8TOX - chains B and F of the 12 polymer chains in the assembly; structure by electron microscopy, 2.30 A resolution.

# Chain B (and F)
Protein: Envelope glycoprotein gp41
Organism: Human immunodeficiency virus 1
Notes: chain F of this document is another copy of the same molecule, construct and numbering; everything in this record applies to it too
UniProtKB: Q2N0S6 (Q2N0S6_9HIV1); residues 512-664 here correspond to UniProt positions 509-661 (UniProt number = residue number - 3)
Amino-acid sequence (153 residues; row label = number of the first residue in the row):
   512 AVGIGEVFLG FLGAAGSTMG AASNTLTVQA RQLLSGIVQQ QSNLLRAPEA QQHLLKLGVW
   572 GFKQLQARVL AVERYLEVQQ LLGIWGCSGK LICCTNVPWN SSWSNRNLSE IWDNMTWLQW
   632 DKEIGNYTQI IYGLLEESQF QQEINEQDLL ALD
Not modelled in the structure: 550-563
Sequence notes: engineered mutation Glu517 (Ala514 in Q2N0S6), Asn535 (Met532 in Q2N0S6), Gln543 (Asn540 in Q2N0S6), Pro559 (Ile556 in Q2N0S6), Gly569 (Thr566 in Q2N0S6), Phe573 (Ile570 in Q2N0S6), Glu588 (Arg585 in Q2N0S6), Val589 (Asp586 in Q2N0S6), Cys605 (Thr602 in Q2N0S6), Gly636 (Ser633 in Q2N0S6), Phe651 (Asn648 in Q2N0S6), Ile655 (Lys652 in Q2N0S6)
Cystine bridges: Cys598-Cys604
Glycans and other covalent adducts: N-acetylglucosamine (NAG) linked to Asn611, Asn618, Asn637
From the paper describing this entry:
  - mutagenesis - A517E (17.66 kcal/mol): increased binding to antibody ACS202 Fab heavy chain
  - mutagenesis - G514S: increased binding to VRC34.01
  - mutagenesis - G514S: increased binding to DF1W-a.01

# Interface between chain B and chain F
Contacting residue pairs (37; chain B residue first):
  Ser534(B) - Phe651(F)
  Asn535(B) - Phe651(F)
  Thr538(B) - Ile595(F)
  Thr538(B) - Glu647(F)
  Ala541(B) - Gln591(F)  hydrogen bond (backbone-side chain)
  Arg542(B) - Gln591(F)
  Arg542(B) - Leu592(F)
  Arg542(B) - Glu647(F)  salt bridge
  Leu545(B) - Leu587(F)
  Leu545(B) - Glu588(F)
  Leu545(B) - Gln591(F)
  Ser546(B) - Glu588(F)  hydrogen bond
  Leu565(B) - Gln577(F)
  Leu566(B) - Gln577(F)  hydrogen bond (backbone-side chain)
  Lys567(B) - Phe573(F)
  Leu568(B) - Gly569(F)
  Leu568(B) - Val570(F)
  Leu568(B) - Phe573(F)
  Gly572(B) - Phe573(F)
  Phe573(B) - Phe573(F)
  Leu576(B) - Phe573(F)  hydrophobic
  Leu576(B) - Leu576(F)  hydrophobic
  Leu576(B) - Val580(F)  hydrophobic
  Arg579(B) - Val580(F)
  Arg579(B) - Leu581(F)
  Arg579(B) - Glu584(F)  salt bridge
  Val580(B) - Val580(F)  hydrophobic
  Val583(B) - Leu587(F)  hydrophobic
  Tyr586(B) - Gln591(F)
  Leu587(B) - Leu587(F)  hydrophobic
  Gly600(B) - Gly594(F)
  Gly600(B) - Ser599(F)
  Lys601(B) - Glu654(F)
  Leu602(B) - Glu654(F)  hydrogen bond (backbone-side chain)
  Ile603(B) - Glu654(F)
  Ile603(B) - Ile655(F)  hydrophobic
  Ile603(B) - Gln658(F)
Other interface residues (no listed pair), chain B (24 interface residues in all): Cys605
Other interface residues (no listed pair), chain F (24 interface residues in all): Leu568, Val583, Glu657, Leu661

# Summary
The chain B/chain F interface involves 24 residues from each chain, with 4 hydrogen bonds and 2 salt bridges.
Polar pairs include Arg542(B)-Glu647(F), Arg579(B)-Glu584(F) and Ala541(B)-Gln591(F). The paper reports that
A517E of chain B increases binding to antibody ACS202 Fab heavy chain; G514S of chain B increases binding to
VRC34.01.
Chain B and chain F are both Envelope glycoprotein gp41 (Human immunodeficiency virus 1); the structure,
Cryo-EM structure of BG505 Env mutant A517E in complex with antibody ACS202 Fab, was determined by electron
microscopy.
